4D6N - chains K and M of the 5 polymer chains in the assembly; structure by X-ray diffraction, 2.35 A resolution.

== Chain K ==
Molecule: Homing endonuclease I-dmoi
Organism: Desulfurococcus mobilis
Notes: EC 3.1.-.-
Reference sequence: P21505 (DMO1_DESMO); residue numbers follow UniProt; this construct covers 2-188
Sequence (199 residues; each row starts with the number of its first residue):
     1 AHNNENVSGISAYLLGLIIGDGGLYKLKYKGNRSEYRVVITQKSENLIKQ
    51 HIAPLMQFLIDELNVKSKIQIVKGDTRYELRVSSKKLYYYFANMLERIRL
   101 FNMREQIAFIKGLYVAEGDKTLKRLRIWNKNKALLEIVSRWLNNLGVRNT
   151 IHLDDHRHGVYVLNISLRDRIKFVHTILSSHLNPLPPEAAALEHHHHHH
Disordered / not traced: 1-5, 183-199
Differences from the reference sequence: expression tag (1, 189-199)
Metal / ion sites: Mg2+ site 1: Gly20, Glu117 (shared with DG15(M) of chain M; 1 residue of chain N); Mg2+ site 2: Asp21, Ala116 (shared with 1 residue of chain L; 1 residue of chain O)
Swiss-Prot annotation at these positions:
  - active site: Asp21, Glu117

== Chain M ==
Molecule: 11-nt DNA strand
Sequence (11 nucleotides; row label = number of the first residue in the row):
    15 GTTCCGGCGCG
Metal / ion sites: Mg2+: DG15 (shared with Gly20(K), Glu117(K) of chain K; 1 residue of chain N)

== Chain K / chain M interface ==
Contacting residue pairs (20):
  Gly20(K) - DG15(M)  phosphate contact
  Asp21(K) - DG15(M)  phosphate contact
  Gly22(K) - DG15(M)  sugar contact
  Gly22(K) - DT16(M)  phosphate contact
  Gly23(K) - DT16(M)  phosphate contact
  Tyr25(K) - DG15(M)  sugar contact
  Tyr25(K) - DT16(M)  hydrogen bond to the phosphate
  Tyr25(K) - DT17(M)  base contact
  Tyr29(K) - DC18(M)  hydrogen bond to the base
  Tyr29(K) - DC19(M)  hydrogen bond to the base
  Lys30(K) - DC19(M)  phosphate contact
  Lys30(K) - DG20(M)  salt bridge to the phosphate
  Arg33(K) - DG20(M)  hydrogen bond to the base
  Arg33(K) - DG21(M)  hydrogen bond to the base
  Arg33(K) - DC22(M)  base contact
  Arg37(K) - DT17(M)  hydrogen bond to the base
  Arg37(K) - DC18(M)  base contact
  Arg77(K) - DG15(M)  hydrogen bond to the base
  Arg77(K) - DT16(M)  hydrogen bond to the base
  Glu117(K) - DG15(M)  phosphate contact
Also at the interface, not in a pair above, chain K (16 interface residues in all): Leu27, Glu35, Val39, Thr41, Glu79

== Summary ==
The interface between chain K and chain M involves 16 residues on one side and 8 on the other; the contacts
include 8 hydrogen bonds and 1 salt bridge. Polar contacts include Tyr29(K)-DC18(M), Tyr29(K)-DC19(M) and
Arg33(K)-DG20(M).
Here chain K is Homing endonuclease I-dmoi (Desulfurococcus mobilis) and chain M is an 11-nt DNA strand. Entry
4D6N (The crystal structure of I-dmoi in complex with its target DNA at 10 days incubation in ...) was
determined by X-ray diffraction (same publication as 4D6O, 4UN7, 4UN8, 4UN9, 4UNA, 4UNB, 4UNC and 4UT0).
